PDB entry 2R92 | X-ray diffraction, 3.80 A resolution | chains B and J of the 14 polymer chains in the assembly

Chain B:
Molecule: DNA-directed RNA polymerase II subunit RPB2
From: Saccharomyces cerevisiae
Notes: EC 2.7.7.6
Reference sequence: P08518 (RPB2_YEAST); numbering as in UniProt (aligned over 1-1224)
Amino-acid sequence (1224 residues; each row starts with the number of its first residue):
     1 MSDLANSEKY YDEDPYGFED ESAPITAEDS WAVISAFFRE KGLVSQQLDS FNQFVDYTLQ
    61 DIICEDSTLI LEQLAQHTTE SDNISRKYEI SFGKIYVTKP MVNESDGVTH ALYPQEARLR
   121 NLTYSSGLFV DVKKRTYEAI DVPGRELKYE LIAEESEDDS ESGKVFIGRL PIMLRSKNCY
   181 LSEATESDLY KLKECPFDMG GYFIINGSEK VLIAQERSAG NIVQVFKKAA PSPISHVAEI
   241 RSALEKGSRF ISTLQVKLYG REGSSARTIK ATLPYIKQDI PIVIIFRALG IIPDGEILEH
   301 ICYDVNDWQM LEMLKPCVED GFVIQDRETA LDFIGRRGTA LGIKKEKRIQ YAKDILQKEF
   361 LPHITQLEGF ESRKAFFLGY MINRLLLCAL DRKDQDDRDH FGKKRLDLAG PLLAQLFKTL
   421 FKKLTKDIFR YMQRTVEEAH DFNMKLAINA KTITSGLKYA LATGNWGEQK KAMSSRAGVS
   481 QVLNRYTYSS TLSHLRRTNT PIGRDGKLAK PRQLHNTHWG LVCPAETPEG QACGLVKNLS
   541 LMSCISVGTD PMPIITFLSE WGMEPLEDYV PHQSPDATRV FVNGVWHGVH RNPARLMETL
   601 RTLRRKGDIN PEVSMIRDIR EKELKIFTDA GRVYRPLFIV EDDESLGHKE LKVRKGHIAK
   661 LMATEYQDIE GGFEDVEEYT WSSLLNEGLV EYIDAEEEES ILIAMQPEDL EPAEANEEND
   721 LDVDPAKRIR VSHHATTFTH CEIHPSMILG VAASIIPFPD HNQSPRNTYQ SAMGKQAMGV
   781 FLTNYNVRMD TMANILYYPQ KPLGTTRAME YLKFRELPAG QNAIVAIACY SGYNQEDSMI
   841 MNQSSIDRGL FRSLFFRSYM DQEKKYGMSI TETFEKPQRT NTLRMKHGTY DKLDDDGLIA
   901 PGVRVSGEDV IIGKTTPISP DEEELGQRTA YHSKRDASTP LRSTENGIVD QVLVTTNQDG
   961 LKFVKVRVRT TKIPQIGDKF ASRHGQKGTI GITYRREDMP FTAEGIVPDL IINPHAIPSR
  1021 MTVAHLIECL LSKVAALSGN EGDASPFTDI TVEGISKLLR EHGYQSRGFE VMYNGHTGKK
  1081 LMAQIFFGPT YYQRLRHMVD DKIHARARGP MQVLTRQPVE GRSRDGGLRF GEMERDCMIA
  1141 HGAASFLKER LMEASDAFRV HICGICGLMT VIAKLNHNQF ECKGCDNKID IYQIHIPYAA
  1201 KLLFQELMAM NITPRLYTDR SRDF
Disordered / not traced: 1-18, 71-89, 134-163, 438-445, 503-509, 669-677, 716-721, 918-932
Metal / ion sites: Zn2+: Cys1163, Cys1166, Cys1182, Cys1185

Chain J:
Molecule: DNA-directed RNA polymerases I, II, and III subunit RPABC5
From: Saccharomyces cerevisiae
Notes: EC 2.7.7.6
Reference sequence: P22139 (RPAB5_YEAST); residues 1-70 here = UniProt positions 1-70
Amino-acid sequence (70 residues; numbered 1 to 70; the number before each row is that of its first residue):
     1 MIVPVRCFSC GKVVGDKWES YLNLLQEDEL DEGTALSRLG LKRYCCRRMI LTHVDLIEKF
    61 LRYNPLEKRD
Disordered / not traced: 66-70
Metal / ion sites: Zn2+: Cys7, Cys10, Cys45, Cys46

Interface between chain B and chain J:
Pairs across the interface - 57 pairs, chain B then chain J:
  Glu186(B) with Arg62(J), salt bridge
  Ser187(B) with Arg62(J)
  Tyr190(B) with Lys59(J); Arg62(J); Tyr63(J)
  Lys193(B) with Tyr63(J)
  Cys195(B) with Tyr63(J)
  Pro196(B) with Tyr63(J)
  Phe197(B) with Lys59(J)
  Val780(B) with Leu56(J), hydrophobic
  Thr783(B) with Phe60(J); Tyr63(J), hydrogen bond
  Asn784(B) with Tyr63(J), hydrogen bond (backbone-side chain)
  Tyr785(B) with Phe60(J), hydrophobic
  Tyr797(B) with Met1(J)
  Tyr798(B) with Pro4(J), hydrophobic; Phe8(J), hydrophobic
  Pro799(B) with Met1(J)
  Gln800(B) with Arg48(J); Thr52(J)
  Lys801(B) with Leu51(J); Thr52(J); Val54(J)
  Arg815(B) with Val54(J)
  Glu816(B) with Val54(J); Leu56(J); Lys59(J)
  Gln821(B) with Phe8(J)
  Asn822(B) with Arg48(J), hydrogen bond (backbone-side chain); Thr52(J)
  Ala823(B) with Arg48(J)
  Ile824(B) with Ser9(J); Arg48(J)
  Ser845(B) with Phe8(J)
  Arg848(B) with Cys7(J); Phe8(J), hydrogen bond (side chain-backbone); Ser9(J), hydrogen bond (side chain-backbone); Cys10(J); Gly11(J)
  Gly849(B) with Phe8(J)
  Leu850(B) with Phe8(J)
  Arg996(B) with Cys10(J), hydrogen bond (side chain-backbone)
  Ile1006(B) with Tyr44(J); Cys45(J), hydrophobic
  Asp1009(B) with Ser9(J), hydrogen bond; Arg48(J), salt bridge
  Lys1033(B) with Tyr44(J)
  Ala1035(B) with Leu51(J)
  Ala1036(B) with Tyr44(J), hydrophobic; Arg47(J); Leu51(J)
  Leu1037(B) with Arg47(J), hydrogen bond (backbone-side chain)
  Ser1038(B) with Gly33(J), hydrogen bond (backbone-backbone)
  Gly1039(B) with Glu32(J); Leu51(J)
  Tyr1064(B) with Tyr44(J)
  Glu1070(B) with Tyr44(J), hydrogen bond
Interface residues without a listed pair, chain B (48 interface residues in all): Glu194, Ile795, Leu796, Leu803, Pro818, Asn842, Glu1004, Val1007, Phe1087, Gly1088, Pro1089
Interface residues without a listed pair, chain J (24 interface residues in all): Arg43, Met49, His53

Overview:
The interface between chain B and chain J involves 48 residues on one side and 24 on the other; the contacts
include 10 hydrogen bonds and 2 salt bridges. Polar pairs include Glu186(B)-Arg62(J), Asp1009(B)-Arg48(J) and
Thr783(B)-Tyr63(J). Cys1163(B), Cys1166(B), Cys1182(B) and Cys1185(B) coordinate Zn2+.
Here chain B is DNA-directed RNA polymerase II subunit RPB2 and chain J is DNA-directed RNA polymerases I, II,
and III subunit RPABC5, both from Saccharomyces cerevisiae. Entry 2R92 (Elongation complex of RNA polymerase
II with artificial RdRP scaffold) was determined by X-ray diffraction (same publication as 2R93).
